6PIT - chains B and D of the 4 polymer chains in the assembly; structure by X-ray diffraction, 2.25 A resolution.

[Chain B]
Protein: Estrogen receptor
From: Homo sapiens
UniProt: P03372 (ESR1_HUMAN); numbering as in UniProt (aligned over 297-554)
Chain sequence (262 residues; each row starts with the number of its first residue):
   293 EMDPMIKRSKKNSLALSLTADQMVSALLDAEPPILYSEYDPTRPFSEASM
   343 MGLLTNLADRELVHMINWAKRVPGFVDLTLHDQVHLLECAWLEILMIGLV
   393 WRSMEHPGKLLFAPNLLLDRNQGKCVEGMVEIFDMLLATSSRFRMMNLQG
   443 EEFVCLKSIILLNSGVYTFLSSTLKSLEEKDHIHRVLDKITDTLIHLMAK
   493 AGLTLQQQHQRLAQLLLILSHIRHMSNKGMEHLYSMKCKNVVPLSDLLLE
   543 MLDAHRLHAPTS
Disordered / not traced: 293-307, 331-340, 461-472, 548-554
Sequence notes: expression tag (293-296); engineered mutation Ser537 (Tyr in P03372)
Modified residues: Cys417 (S-methyl-thio-cysteine; SCH)
Residues lining bound ligands: estradiol (EST): Met343, Leu346, Leu349, Ala350, Glu353, Leu384, Leu387, Met388, Leu391, Arg394, Phe404, Met421, Ile424, Leu428, Gly521, His524, Leu525

[Chain D]
Protein: Stapled Peptide 41A
Chain sequence (12 residues; numbered 1 to 12; the number before each row is that of its first residue):
     1 XHKKLHRXLQDS
Disordered / not traced: 1-2, 11-12
Modified residues: ACE (acetyl group) at position 1; LOU (3-[(3aR,4S,7S,7aS)-2-(carboxymethyl)-1,3-dioxooctahydro-4H-4,7-epoxyisoindol-4-yl]-L-alanine) at position 8
Covalent attachments: covalent link Lys4-LOU_8

[Chain B / chain D interface]
Pairs across the interface (14; chain B residue first):
  Val355(B) - LOU_8(D)
  Ile358(B) - Leu5(D)  hydrophobic
  Ile358(B) - LOU_8(D)
  Ile358(B) - Leu9(D)  hydrophobic
  Leu372(B) - His6(D)
  Leu372(B) - Leu9(D)
  Leu372(B) - Gln10(D)
  Gln375(B) - Leu9(D)
  Val376(B) - Leu5(D)
  Val376(B) - His6(D)
  Glu380(B) - Leu5(D)
  Glu542(B) - Lys3(D)
  Glu542(B) - Lys4(D)  hydrogen bond (side chain-backbone)
  Met543(B) - Leu5(D)  hydrophobic
Other interface residues (no listed pair), chain B (12 interface residues in all): Lys362, Phe367, Leu379, Leu539

[Summary]
Chain B and chain D form an interface of 12 and 7 residues respectively, with 1 hydrogen bond. The
hydrogen-bonded pair is Glu542(B)-Lys4(D). Bound to chain B: estradiol.
Chain B is Estrogen receptor (Homo sapiens) and chain D is Stapled Peptide 41A; the structure, Estrogen
Receptor Alpha Ligand Binding Domain Y537S Mutant in Complex with SRC2 Stapled Peptide 41A and ..., was
determined by X-ray diffraction.
